6XJT - chains A and C of the 3 polymer chains in the assembly; structure by X-ray diffraction, 2.41 A resolution.

Chain A:
Molecule: GTP-binding nuclear protein Ran
Source organism: Homo sapiens
UniProt: P62826 (RAN_HUMAN); residues 1-216 here = UniProt positions 1-216
Amino-acid sequence (216 residues; each row starts with the number of its first residue):
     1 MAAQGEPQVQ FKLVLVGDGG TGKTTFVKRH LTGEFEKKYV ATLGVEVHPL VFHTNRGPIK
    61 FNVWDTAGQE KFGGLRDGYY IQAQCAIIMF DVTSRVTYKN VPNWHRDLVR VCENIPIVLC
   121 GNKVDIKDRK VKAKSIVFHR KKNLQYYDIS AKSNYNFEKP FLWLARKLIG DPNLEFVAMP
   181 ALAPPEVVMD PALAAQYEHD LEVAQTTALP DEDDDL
Unresolved in the structure: 1-8
Bound ions: Mg2+: Thr24, Thr42 (together with GMP-PNP)
Small-molecule neighbours: GMP-PNP (GNP; phosphoaminophosphonic acid-guanylate ester): Gly17, Asp18, Gly19, Gly20, Thr21, Gly22, Lys23, Thr24, Thr25, Phe35, Glu36, Lys37, Lys38, Tyr39, Val40, Ala41, Thr42, Thr66, Ala67, Gly68, Gln69, Asn122, Lys123, Asp125, Ile126, Ser150, Ala151, Lys152
UniProt features mapped onto this chain:
  - region: Lys37 to Val45 (Switch-I), Gly68 to Gln84 (Switch-II), Asp211 to Leu216 (Interaction with RANBP1)
  - binding site (GTP): Asp18 to Thr25, Glu36 to Thr42, Gly68, Asn122 to Asp125, Ser150 to Lys152
  - site: Gln69 (Essential for GTP hydrolysis)
  - modified residue: Ala2 (N-acetylalanine), Thr24 (Phosphothreonine), Lys37 (N6-acetyllysine), Lys60 (N6-acetyllysine), Lys71 (N6-acetyllysine), Lys99 (N6-acetyllysine), Lys134 (N6-acetyllysine), Lys159 (N6-acetyllysine)
  - cross-link (Glycyl lysine isopeptide (Lys-Gly)): Lys71 (interchain with G-Cter in SUMO2), Lys152 (interchain with G-Cter in SUMO2)
  - mutagenesis: Gly19 (G19V: Blocks DNA replication; when associated with L-69), Thr24 (T24L: Has low binding affinity for GTP and GDP. Almost completely abolishes interaction with BIRC5; T24N: Has low binding affinity for GTP and GDP. Decreases nuclear import of proteins and RNA ...), Thr25 (T25A: Minor effect on the interaction with the alpha phosphate group of bound GTP), Lys37 (K37Q: Mimics acetylation; enhances the nuclear export of RELA/p65; K37R: Decreased acetylation), Tyr39 (Y39A: Abolishes steric hindrance that traps the essential Q-69 in an unreactive position, and causes slow GTP hydrolysis in wild-type ...), Gln69 (Q69L: Strongly decreased GTPase activity. Probably locked in the GTP-bound form. Loss of interaction with NUTF2. Decreases nuclear location and leads to cytoplasmic location during interphase ...), Glu70 (E70A: Strongly decreases the relase of bound GDP), Arg76 (R76E: Probable loss of interaction with NUTF2. Loss of transport to the nucleus), Lys134 (K134Q: Loss of normal mitotic chromosome segregation and defective mitotic spindle orientation; K134R: Loss of normal mitotic chromosome segregation and formation of sister chromatid bridges), Asp211 to Leu216 (No effect on GTPase activity. Abolishes interaction with RANBP1)

Chain C:
Molecule: Exportin-1
Source organism: Saccharomyces cerevisiae
UniProt: P30822 (XPO1_YEAST); numbering as in UniProt; present here: 1-376, 414-1058
Amino-acid sequence (1024 residues; each row starts with the number of its first residue; note: 37 numbers in that range are skipped by the numbering (no residue carries them; nothing is unmodelled there); numbers below 1 keep their minus sign (Gly-2 is residue -2)):
    -2 GGSMEGILDF SNDLDIALLD QVVSTFYQGS GVQQKQAQEI LTKFQDNPDA WQKADQILQF
    58 STNPQSKFIA LSILDKLITR KWKLLPNDHR IGIRNFVVGM IISMCQDDEV FKTQKNLINK
   118 SDLTLVQILK QEWPQNWPEF IPELIGSSSS SVNVCENNMI VLKLLSEEVF DFSAEQMTQA
   178 KALHLKNSMS KEFEQIFKLC FQVLEQGSSS SLIVATLESL LRYLHWIPYR YIYETNILEL
   238 LSTKFMTSPD TRAITLKCLT EVSNLKIPQD NDLIKRQTVL FFQNTLQQIA TSVMPVTADL
   298 KATYANANGN DQSFLQDLAM FLTTYLARNR ALLESDESLR ELLLNAHQYL IQLSKIEERE
   358 LFKTTLDYWH NLVADLFYE
   414 PLKKHIYEEI CSQLRLVIIE NMVRPEEVLV VENDEGEIVR EFVKESDTIQ LYKSEREVLV
   474 YLTHLNVIDT EEIMISKLAR QIDGSEWSWH NINTLSWAIG SISGTMSEDT EKRFVVTVIK
   534 DLLGLCEQKR GKDNKAVVAS DIMYVVGQYP RFLKAHWNFL RTVILKLFEF MHETHEGVQD
   594 MACDTFIKIV QKCKYHFVIQ QPRESEPFIQ TIIRDIQKTT ADLQPQQVHT FYKACGIIIS
   654 EERSVAERNR LLSDLMQLPN MAWDTIVEQS TANPTLLLDS ETVKIIANII KTNVAVCTSM
   714 GADFYPQLGH IYYNMLQLYR AVSSMISAQV AAEGLIATKT PKVRGLRTIK KEILKLVETY
   774 ISKARNLDDV VKVLVEPLLN AVLEDYMNNV PDARDAEVLN CMTTVVEKVG HMIPQGVILI
   834 LQSVFECTLD MINKDFTEYP EHRVEFYKLL KVINEKSFAA FLELPPAAFK LFVDAICWAF
   894 KHNNRDVEVN GLQIALDLVK NIERMGNVPF ANEFHKNYFF IFVSETFFVL TDSDHKSGFS
   954 KQALLLMKLI SLVYDNKISV PLYQEAEVPQ GTSNQVYLSQ YLANMLSNAF PHLTSEQIAS
  1014 FLSALTKQCK DLVVFKGTLR DFLVQIKEVG GDPTDYLFAE DKENA
Unresolved in the structure: -2, 447-449, 978-980, 1053-1058
Covalent attachments: compound 6L8 linked to Cys539
Construct notes: expression tag (-2 to 0); engineered mutation Gly537 (Asp in P30822), Cys539 (Thr in P30822), Glu540 (Val in P30822), Gln541 (Lys in P30822); conflict Cys1022 (Tyr in P30822)
Small-molecule neighbours: 6L8 ((2R)-3-{3-[3,5-bis(trifluoromethyl)phenyl]-1H-1,2,4-triazol-1-yl}-2-(pyrimidin-5-yl)propanamide): Ile532, Leu536, Glu540, Lys548, Ala552, Ile555, Met556, Val559, Phe572, Thr575, Val576, Lys579, Leu580, Phe583, Glu586

How chain A and chain C interact:
Contacting residue pairs (62; chain A residue first):
  Val45(A) with Gln35(C)
  Val47(A) with Gln31(C)
  Trp64(A) with Phe23(C), hydrophobic; Gln31(C)
  Gln69(A) with Asp947(C)
  Gly74(A) with Thr39(C); Gln42(C)
  Leu75(A) with Phe23(C), hydrophobic; Thr39(C); Gln42(C)
  Asp77(A) with Phe65(C); Lys117(C), salt bridge
  Gly78(A) with Tyr24(C), hydrogen bond (backbone-side chain); Phe65(C)
  Tyr79(A) with Phe23(C), hydrophobic; Gln35(C), hydrogen bond; Thr39(C)
  Ile81(A) with Tyr24(C); Gln62(C); Phe65(C), hydrophobic
  Gln82(A) with Gln25(C); Gln62(C)
  Asn103(A) with Glu172(C)
  Arg106(A) with Phe169(C); Glu172(C), salt bridge; Gln173(C)
  Arg110(A) with Asn113(C), hydrogen bond (backbone-side chain); Leu120(C); Leu161(C); Glu164(C), salt bridge; Glu165(C), salt bridge
  Val111(A) with Asn113(C), hydrogen bond (backbone-side chain)
  Glu113(A) with Asn113(C); Asn116(C), hydrogen bond
  Ala133(A) with Gln463(C)
  Lys134(A) with Asp364(C), salt bridge; Gln463(C)
  His139(A) with Glu357(C), salt bridge
  Arg140(A) with Met317(C); Lys360(C); Thr361(C), hydrogen bond; Asp364(C), salt bridge
  Lys141(A) with Lys254(C), hydrogen bond (backbone-side chain); Glu258(C), salt bridge
  Asn143(A) with Lys254(C), hydrogen bond; Ser310(C); Gln313(C), hydrogen bond; Asp314(C), hydrogen bond
  Gln145(A) with Glu355(C), hydrogen bond; Glu357(C)
  Tyr146(A) with Glu357(C)
  Asp148(A) with Asp460(C)
  Tyr155(A) with Glu458(C), hydrogen bond; Ser459(C); Asp460(C), hydrogen bond
  Asn156(A) with Asp460(C)
  Lys167(A) with Gln309(C), hydrogen bond
  Pro172(A) with Ala302(C)
  Thr206(A) with Ile749(C)
  Ala208(A) with Lys752(C)
  Glu212(A) with Arg757(C)
  Asp213(A) with Arg757(C), salt bridge
Interface residues without a listed pair, chain A (40 interface residues in all): Lys12, Leu43, Gly44, Pro102, Cys112, Asp128, Lys130
Interface residues without a listed pair, chain C (48 interface residues in all): Leu38, Ser69, Lys112, Thr257, Asn303, Val456, Ser467, Asp899

Overview:
The interface between chain A and chain C involves 40 residues on one side and 48 on the other, with 14
hydrogen bonds and 9 salt bridges. Polar pairs include Asp77(A)-Lys117(C), Arg106(A)-Glu172(C) and
Arg110(A)-Glu164(C). Bound to chain A: GMP-PNP.
Here chain A is GTP-binding nuclear protein Ran (Homo sapiens) and chain C is Exportin-1 (Saccharomyces
cerevisiae). Entry 6XJT (Crystal Structure of KPT-8602 bound to CRM1 (537-DLTVK-541 to GLCEQ)) was determined
by X-ray diffraction (same publication as 6XJP, 6XJR, 6XJS, 6XJU and 7L5E).
